7SPU - chains A and k of the 54 polymer chains in the assembly; structure by electron microscopy, 3.73 A resolution.

[Chain A]
Molecule: Gene 3 protein
Organism: Shigella phage Sf6
Reference sequence: Q716H2 (Q716H2_BPSFV); numbering as in UniProt (aligned over 1-708)
Amino-acid sequence (708 residues; row label = number of the first residue in the row):
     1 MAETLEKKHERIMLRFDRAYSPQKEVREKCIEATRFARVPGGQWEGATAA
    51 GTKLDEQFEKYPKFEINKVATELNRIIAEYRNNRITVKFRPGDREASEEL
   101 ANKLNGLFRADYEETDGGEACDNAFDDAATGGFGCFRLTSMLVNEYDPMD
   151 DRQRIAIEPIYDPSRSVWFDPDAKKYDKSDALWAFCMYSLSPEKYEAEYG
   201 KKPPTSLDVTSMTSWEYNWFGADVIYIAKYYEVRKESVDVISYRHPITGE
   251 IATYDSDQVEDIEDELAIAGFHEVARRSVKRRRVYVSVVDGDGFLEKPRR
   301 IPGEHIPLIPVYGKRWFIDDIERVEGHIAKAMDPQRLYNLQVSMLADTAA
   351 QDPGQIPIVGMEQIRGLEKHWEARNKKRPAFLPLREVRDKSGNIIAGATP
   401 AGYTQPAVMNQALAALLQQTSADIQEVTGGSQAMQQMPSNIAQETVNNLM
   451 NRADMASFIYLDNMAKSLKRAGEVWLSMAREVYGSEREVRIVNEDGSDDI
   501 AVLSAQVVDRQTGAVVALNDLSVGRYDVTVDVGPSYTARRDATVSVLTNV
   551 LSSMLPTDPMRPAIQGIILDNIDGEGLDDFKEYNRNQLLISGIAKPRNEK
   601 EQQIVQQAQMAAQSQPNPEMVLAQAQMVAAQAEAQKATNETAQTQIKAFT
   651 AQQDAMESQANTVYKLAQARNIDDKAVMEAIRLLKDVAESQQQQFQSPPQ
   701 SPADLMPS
Not modelled in the structure: 144-151, 430-449, 492-506, 672-708

[Chain k]
Molecule: Gene 5 protein
Organism: Shigella phage Sf6
Reference sequence: Q716H0 (Q716H0_BPSFV); residue numbers follow UniProt; this construct covers 1-423
Amino-acid sequence (423 residues; numbered 1 to 423; the number before each row is that of its first residue):
     1 MPNNLDSNVSQIVLKKFLPGFMSDLVLAKTVDRQLLAGEINSSTGDSVSF
    51 KRPHQFSSLRTPTGDISGQNKNNLISGKATGRVGNYITVAVEYQQLEEAI
   101 KLNQLEEILAPVRQRIVTDLETELAHFMMNNGALSLGSPNTPITKWSDVA
   151 QTASFLKDLGVNEGENYAVMDPWSAQRLADAQTGLHASDQLVRTAWENAQ
   201 IPTNFGGIRALMSNGLASRTQGAFGGTLTVKTQPTVTYNAVKDSYQFTVT
   251 LTGATASVTGFLKAGDQVKFTNTYWLQQQTKQALYNGATPISFTATVTAD
   301 ANSDSGGDVTVTLSGVPIYDTTNPQYNSVSRQVEAGDAVSVVGTASQTMK
   351 PNLFYNKFFCGLGSIPLPKLHSIDSAVATYEGFSIRVHKYADGDANVQKM
   401 RFDLLPAYVCFNPHMGGQFFGNP
Not modelled in the structure: 1-9

[How chain A and chain k interact]
Residue-residue contacts (18; chain A residue first):
  Gly46(A) with Asn103(k), hydrogen bond (backbone-side chain)
  Lys53(A) with Asp394(k)
  Glu56(A) with Asp394(k)
  Gln57(A) with Asp394(k)
  Lys202(A) with Gln34(k), hydrogen bond (backbone-side chain)
  Pro203(A) with Gln34(k)
  Thr205(A) with Gly382(k)
  Leu207(A) with Thr379(k)
  Ser211(A) with Arg113(k)
  Ser214(A) with Gln104(k), hydrogen bond (backbone-side chain); Glu106(k), hydrogen bond
  Glu216(A) with Asn103(k); Gln104(k)
  Tyr217(A) with Gln104(k), hydrogen bond (backbone-side chain)
  Asn218(A) with Ser375(k)
  Trp219(A) with Ser375(k); Ala376(k)
  Ala222(A) with Val377(k), hydrophobic
Interface residues without a listed pair, chain A (18 interface residues in all): Phe58, Pro204, Val209
Interface residues without a listed pair, chain k (13 interface residues in all): Arg33, Gln95

[In short]
The interface between chain A and chain k involves 18 residues on one side and 13 on the other, with 5
hydrogen bonds. Polar contacts include Gly46(A)-Asn103(k), Lys202(A)-Gln34(k) and Ser214(A)-Gln104(k).
Chain A is Gene 3 protein and chain k is Gene 5 protein, both from Shigella phage Sf6; the structure, In situ
cryo-EM structure of bacteriophage Sf6 gp3:gp7:gp5 complex in conformation 1 at 3.73A resolution, was
determined by electron microscopy (same publication as 7UKJ, 7SFS, 7SG7 and 7SP4).
